Entry 7BR7 (electron microscopy, 4.30 A resolution (low resolution: residue-level contacts below are approximate; hydrogen-bond / salt-bridge calls are withheld)); this record covers chains l and 5 of the 21 polymer chains in the assembly.

# Chain l
Protein: Major capsid protein
Source organism: Epstein-Barr virus (strain B95-8)
UniProtKB: P03226 (MCP_EBVB9); numbering as in UniProt (aligned over 1-1381)
Sequence (1381 residues; each row starts with the number of its first residue):
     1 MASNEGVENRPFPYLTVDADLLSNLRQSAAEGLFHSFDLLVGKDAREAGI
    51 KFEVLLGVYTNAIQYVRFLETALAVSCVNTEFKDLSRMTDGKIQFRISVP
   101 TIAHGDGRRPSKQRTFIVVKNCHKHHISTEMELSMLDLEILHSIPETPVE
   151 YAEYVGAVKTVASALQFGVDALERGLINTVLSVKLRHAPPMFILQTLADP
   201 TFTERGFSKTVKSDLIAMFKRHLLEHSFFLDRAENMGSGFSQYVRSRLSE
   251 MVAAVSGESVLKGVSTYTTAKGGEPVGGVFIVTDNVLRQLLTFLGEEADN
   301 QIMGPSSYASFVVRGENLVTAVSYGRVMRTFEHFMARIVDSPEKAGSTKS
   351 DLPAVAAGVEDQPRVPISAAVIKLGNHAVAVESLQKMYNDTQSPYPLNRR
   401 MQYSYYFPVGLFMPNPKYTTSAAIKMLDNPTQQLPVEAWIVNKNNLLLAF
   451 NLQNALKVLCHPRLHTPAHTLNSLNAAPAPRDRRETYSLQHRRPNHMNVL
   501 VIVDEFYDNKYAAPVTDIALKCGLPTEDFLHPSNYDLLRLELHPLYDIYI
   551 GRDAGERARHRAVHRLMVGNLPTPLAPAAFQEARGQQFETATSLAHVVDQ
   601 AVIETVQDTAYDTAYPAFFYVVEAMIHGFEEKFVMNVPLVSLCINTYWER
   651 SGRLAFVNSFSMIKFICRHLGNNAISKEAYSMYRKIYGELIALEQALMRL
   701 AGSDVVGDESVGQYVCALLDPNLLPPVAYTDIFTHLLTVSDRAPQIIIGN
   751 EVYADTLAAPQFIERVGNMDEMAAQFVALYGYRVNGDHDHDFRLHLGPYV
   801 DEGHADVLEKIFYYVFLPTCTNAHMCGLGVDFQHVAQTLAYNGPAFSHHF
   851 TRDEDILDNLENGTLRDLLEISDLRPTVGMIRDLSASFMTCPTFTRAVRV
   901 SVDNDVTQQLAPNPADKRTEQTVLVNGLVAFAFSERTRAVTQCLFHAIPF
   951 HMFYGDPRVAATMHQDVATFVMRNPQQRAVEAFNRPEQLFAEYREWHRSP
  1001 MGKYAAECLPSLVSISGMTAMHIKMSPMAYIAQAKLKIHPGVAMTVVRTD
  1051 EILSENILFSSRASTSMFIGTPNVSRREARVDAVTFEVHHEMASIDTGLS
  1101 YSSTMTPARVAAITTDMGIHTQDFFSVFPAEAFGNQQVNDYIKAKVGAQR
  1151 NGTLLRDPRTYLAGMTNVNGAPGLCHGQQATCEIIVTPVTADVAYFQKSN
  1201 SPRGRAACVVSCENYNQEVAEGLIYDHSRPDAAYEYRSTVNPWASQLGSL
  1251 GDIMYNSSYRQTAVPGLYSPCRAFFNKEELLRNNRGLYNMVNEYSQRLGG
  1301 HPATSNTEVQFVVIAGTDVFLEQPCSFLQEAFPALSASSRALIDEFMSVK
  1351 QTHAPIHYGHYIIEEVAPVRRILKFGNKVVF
Unresolved in the structure: 1-32, 257-263, 343-361, 418-430, 1150-1173, 1299-1320, 1349-1356, 1376-1381

# Chain 5
Protein: Triplex capsid protein 1
Source organism: Epstein-Barr virus (strain B95-8)
UniProtKB: P03187 (TRX1_EBVB9); residues 1-364 here = UniProt positions 1-364
Sequence (364 residues; numbered 1 to 364; the number before each row is that of its first residue):
     1 MKVQGSVDRRRLQRRIAGLLPPPARRLNISRGSEFTRDVRGLVEEHAQAS
    51 SLSAAAVWRAGLLAPGEVAVAGGGSGGGSFSWSGWRPPVFGDFLIHASSF
   101 NNAEATGTPLFQFKQSDPFSGVDAVFTPLSLFILMNHGRGVAARVEAGGG
   151 LTRMANLLYDSPATLADLVPDFGRLVADRRFHNFITPVGPLVENIKSTYL
   201 NKITTVVHGPVVSKAIPRSTVKVTVPQEAFVDLDAWLSGGAGGGGGVCFV
   251 GGLGLQPCPADARLYVALTYEEAGPRFTFFQSSRGHCQIMNILRIYYSPS
   301 IMHRYAVVQPLHIEELTFGAVACLGTFSATDGWRRSAFNYRGSSLPVVEI
   351 DSFYSNVSDWEVIL
Unresolved in the structure: 1, 66-84, 140-147, 239-260, 364

# Interface between chain l and chain 5
Residue-residue contacts (46):
  Glu81(l) - Asn28(5)
  Glu81(l) - Ser30(5)
  Thr89(l) - Pro217(5)
  Gly91(l) - Ile216(5)
  Lys124(l) - Ala215(5)
  Met135(l) - His46(5)
  Met135(l) - Ser50(5)
  Leu138(l) - Val43(5)
  Leu138(l) - His46(5)
  His142(l) - Glu44(5)
  His142(l) - Ala47(5)
  Leu165(l) - Val39(5)
  Thr1071(l) - Arg26(5)
  Thr1071(l) - Asn28(5)
  Pro1072(l) - Arg25(5)
  Pro1072(l) - Arg26(5)
  Pro1072(l) - Leu27(5)
  Asn1073(l) - Arg25(5)
  Asn1073(l) - Arg26(5)
  Val1074(l) - Arg25(5)
  Val1074(l) - Leu27(5)
  Val1074(l) - Leu42(5)
  Arg1076(l) - Glu45(5)
  Arg1076(l) - His46(5)
  Arg1076(l) - Ala49(5)
  Phe1086(l) - Leu42(5)
  Ser1257(l) - Asp167(5)
  Gln1261(l) - Pro170(5)
  Pro1265(l) - Ser116(5)
  Pro1265(l) - Asp117(5)
  Pro1265(l) - Pro118(5)
  Gly1266(l) - Pro118(5)
  Tyr1268(l) - Phe119(5)
  Glu1278(l) - Thr164(5)
  Glu1278(l) - Asp167(5)
  Arg1282(l) - His96(5)
  Arg1282(l) - Ser99(5)
  Asn1283(l) - Tyr199(5)
  Arg1285(l) - Ser98(5)
  Gly1286(l) - Tyr199(5)
  Leu1287(l) - Tyr199(5)
  Asn1289(l) - Thr198(5)
  Met1290(l) - Tyr199(5)
  Leu1321(l) - Leu200(5)
  Glu1322(l) - Leu200(5)
  Phe1327(l) - Tyr199(5)
Also at the interface, not in a pair above, chain l (40 interface residues in all): Asp90, Leu133, Glu139, Leu141, Glu173, Val1084, His1090, Leu1267, Arg1272, Glu1279
Also at the interface, not in a pair above, chain 5 (34 interface residues in all): Ile29, Arg31, Phe35, Leu168

# Overview
Chain l and chain 5 form an interface of 40 and 34 residues respectively.
Chain l is Major capsid protein and chain 5 is Triplex capsid protein 1, both from Epstein-Barr virus (strain
B95-8); the structure, Epstein-Barr virus, C1 portal-proximal penton vertex, CATC binding, was determined by
electron microscopy together with 7BQT, 7BQX, 7BR8 and 7BSI from the same study.
